PDB entry 2HAU | X-ray diffraction, 2.70 A resolution | chain A

Chain A:
Name: Serotransferrin
Source organism: Homo sapiens
UniProtKB: P02787 (TRFE_HUMAN); residues 4-679 here correspond to UniProt positions 23-698 (UniProt number = residue number + 19)
Chain sequence (676 residues; row label = number of the first residue in the row):
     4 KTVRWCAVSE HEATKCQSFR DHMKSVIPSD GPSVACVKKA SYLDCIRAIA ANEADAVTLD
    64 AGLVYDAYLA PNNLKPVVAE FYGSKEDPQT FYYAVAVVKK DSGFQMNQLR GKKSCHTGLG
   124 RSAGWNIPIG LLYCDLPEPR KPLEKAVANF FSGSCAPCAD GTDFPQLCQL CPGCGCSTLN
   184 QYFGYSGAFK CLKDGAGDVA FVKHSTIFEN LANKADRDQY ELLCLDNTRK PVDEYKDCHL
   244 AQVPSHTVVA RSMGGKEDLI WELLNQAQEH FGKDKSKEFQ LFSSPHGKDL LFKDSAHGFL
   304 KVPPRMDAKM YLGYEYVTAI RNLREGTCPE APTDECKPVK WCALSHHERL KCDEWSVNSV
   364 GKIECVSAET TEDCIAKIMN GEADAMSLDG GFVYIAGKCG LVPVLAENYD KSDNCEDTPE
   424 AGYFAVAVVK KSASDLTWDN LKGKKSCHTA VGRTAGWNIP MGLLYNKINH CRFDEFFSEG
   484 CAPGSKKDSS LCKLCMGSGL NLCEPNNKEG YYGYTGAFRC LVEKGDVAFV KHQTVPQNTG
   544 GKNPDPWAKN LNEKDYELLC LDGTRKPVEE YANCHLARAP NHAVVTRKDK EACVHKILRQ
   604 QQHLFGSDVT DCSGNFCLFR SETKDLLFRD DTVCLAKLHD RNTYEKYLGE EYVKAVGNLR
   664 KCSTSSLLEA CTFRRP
Construct notes: modified residue (26, 109, 256, 309, 313, 382, 389, 464, 499); engineered mutation Asp-413 (Asn432 in P02787), Asp-611 (Asn630 in P02787)
Modified positions: Mse-26, Mse-109, Mse-256, Mse-309, Mse-313, Mse-382, Mse-389, Mse-464, Mse-499 (selenomethionine; parent Met)
Swiss-Prot annotation at these positions:
  - binding site (Fe(3+)): Asp-63, Tyr-95, Tyr-188, His-249, Asp-392, Tyr-426, Tyr-517, His-585
  - binding site (hydrogencarbonate): Thr-120, Arg-124, Ala-126, Gly-127, Thr-452, Arg-456, Ala-458, Gly-459
  - modified residue: Arg-23 (Dimethylated arginine), Ser-370 (Phosphoserine), Ser-666 (Phosphoserine)
  - glycosylation: Ser-32 (O-linked (GalNAc...) serine), Asn-472 (N-linked (GlcNAc...) asparagine)
Disulfides: Cys-9/Cys-48, Cys-19/Cys-39, Cys-118/Cys-194, Cys-137/Cys-331, Cys-158/Cys-174, Cys-161/Cys-179, Cys-171/Cys-177, Cys-227/Cys-241, Cys-339/Cys-596, Cys-345/Cys-377, Cys-355/Cys-368, Cys-402/Cys-674, Cys-418/Cys-637, Cys-450/Cys-523, Cys-474/Cys-665, Cys-484/Cys-498, Cys-495/Cys-506, Cys-563/Cys-577, Cys-615/Cys-620
Reported in the primary citation:
  - conformationally variable residues (domain motion, side-chain flip): Thr-93, Val-246, Pro-247, Arg-352, Ala-424, Gly-425, Arg-581, Ala-582, Pro-583
  - interface residues: Glu-13, Gln-20
  - contacts within the chain: Asp-240/Arg-678, Arg-308/Asp-376, Arg-632/Asp-634 (salt bridge)
  - binding site for citric acid: Arg-632

In short:
From UniProt: 8 Fe3+-binding residues and 8 hydrogencarbonate-binding residues. The paper reports a binding
site for citric acid at Arg-632; interface residues Glu-13 and Gln-20.
Chain A is Serotransferrin (Homo sapiens); the structure, Apo-Human Serum Transferrin (Non-Glycosylated), was
determined by X-ray diffraction (same publication as 2HAV).
